Entry 2ZKS (X-ray diffraction, 2.70 A resolution); this record covers chains A and C.

# Chain A
Molecule: Granzyme M
From: Homo sapiens
Notes: EC 3.4.21.-
UniProtKB: P51124 (GRAM_HUMAN); residues 1-232 here correspond to UniProt positions 26-257 (UniProt number = residue number + 25)
Amino-acid sequence (240 residues; row label = number of the first residue in the row):
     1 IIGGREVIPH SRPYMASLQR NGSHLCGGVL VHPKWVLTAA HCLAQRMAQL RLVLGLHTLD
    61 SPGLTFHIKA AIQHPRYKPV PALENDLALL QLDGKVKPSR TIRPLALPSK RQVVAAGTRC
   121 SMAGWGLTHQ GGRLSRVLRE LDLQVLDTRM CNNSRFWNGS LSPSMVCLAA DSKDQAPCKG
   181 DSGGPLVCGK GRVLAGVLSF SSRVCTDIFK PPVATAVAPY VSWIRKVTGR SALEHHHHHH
Disordered / not traced: 232-240
Differences from the reference sequence: expression tag (233-240)
UniProt features mapped onto this chain:
  - active site (Charge relay system): H41, D86, S182
  - glycosylation: N152 (N-linked (GlcNAc...) asparagine)
Cystine bridges: C26-C42, C120-C188, C151-C167, C178-C205

# Chain C
Molecule: hGzmM inhibitor
Amino-acid sequence (6 residues; row label = number of the first residue in the row):
     1 XKVPLX
Modified / non-standard residues: ACE (acetyl group) at position 1; 0QE (chloromethane) at position 6

# Interface between chain A and chain C
Pairs across the interface (26):
  H41(A) - P4(C)
  H41(A) - L5(C)  hydrogen bond (side chain-backbone)
  H41(A) - 0QE_6(C)  covalent bond
  V80(A) - K2(C)
  V80(A) - P4(C)
  P81(A) - K2(C)
  A82(A) - K2(C)
  L83(A) - P4(C)  hydrophobic
  W157(A) - K2(C)
  S160(A) - K2(C)  hydrogen bond (backbone-side chain)
  G180(A) - L5(C)
  S182(A) - L5(C)  hydrogen bond (side chain-backbone)
  S182(A) - 0QE_6(C)
  L198(A) - L5(C)  hydrophobic
  S199(A) - P4(C)
  S199(A) - L5(C)  hydrogen bond (backbone-backbone)
  F200(A) - K2(C)
  F200(A) - V3(C)
  F200(A) - P4(C)  hydrophobic
  F200(A) - L5(C)
  S201(A) - K2(C)
  S201(A) - V3(C)  hydrogen bond (backbone-backbone)
  S201(A) - L5(C)
  S202(A) - ACE_1(C)
  S202(A) - V3(C)
  R203(A) - V3(C)
Also at the interface, not in a pair above, chain A (19 interface residues in all): C42, L161, P177, C178

# Overview
19 residues of chain A and 6 residues of chain C are in contact, with 1 covalent bond and 5 hydrogen bonds.
Among the polar pairs are H41(A)-L5(C), S160(A)-K2(C) and S182(A)-L5(C). Curated annotation (UniProt) lists 3
active-site residues on chain A.
Chain A is Granzyme M (Homo sapiens) and chain C is hGzmM inhibitor; the structure, Structural insights into
the proteolytic machinery of apoptosis-inducing Granzyme M, was determined by X-ray diffraction, deposited
together with 2ZGC, 2ZGH and 2ZGJ.
